Entry 4WCH (X-ray diffraction, 2.05 A resolution); this record covers chain D.

# Chain D
Protein: Isolated Chain D of Gigant Hemoglobin from Glossoscolex Paulistus
From: Glossoscolex paulistus
Amino-acid sequence (140 residues; each row starts with the number of its first residue):
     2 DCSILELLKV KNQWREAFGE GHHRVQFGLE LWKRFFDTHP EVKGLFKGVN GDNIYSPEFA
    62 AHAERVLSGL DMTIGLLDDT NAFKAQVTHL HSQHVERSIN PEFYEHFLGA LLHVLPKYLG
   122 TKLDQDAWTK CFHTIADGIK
Disulfide bonds: Cys3-Cys132
Ion coordination: heme Fe: His95 (together with oxygen molecule)
Small-molecule neighbours: heme / oxygen molecule: Trp33, Phe36, Val43, Leu46, Phe47, Gly49, Val50, His63, Arg66, Val67, Gly70, Leu71, Leu91, Gln94, His95, Arg98, Ile100, Phe104, Tyr105, Phe108, Phe133, Ile136, Ile140

# In short
Bound to chain D: heme / oxygen molecule.
Chain D is Isolated Chain D of Gigant Hemoglobin from Glossoscolex Paulistus (Glossoscolex paulistus); the
structure, Structure of Isolated D Chain of Gigant Hemoglobin from Glossoscolex paulistus, was determined by
X-ray diffraction together with 4U8U from the same study.
